3LXL - chain A; structure by X-ray diffraction, 1.74 A resolution.

[Chain A]
Protein: Tyrosine-protein kinase JAK3
Source organism: Homo sapiens
Notes: EC 2.7.10.2; fragment: Kinase Domain
UniProtKB: P52333 (JAK3_HUMAN); numbering as in UniProt (aligned over 806-1124)
Sequence (327 residues; each row starts with the number of its first residue):
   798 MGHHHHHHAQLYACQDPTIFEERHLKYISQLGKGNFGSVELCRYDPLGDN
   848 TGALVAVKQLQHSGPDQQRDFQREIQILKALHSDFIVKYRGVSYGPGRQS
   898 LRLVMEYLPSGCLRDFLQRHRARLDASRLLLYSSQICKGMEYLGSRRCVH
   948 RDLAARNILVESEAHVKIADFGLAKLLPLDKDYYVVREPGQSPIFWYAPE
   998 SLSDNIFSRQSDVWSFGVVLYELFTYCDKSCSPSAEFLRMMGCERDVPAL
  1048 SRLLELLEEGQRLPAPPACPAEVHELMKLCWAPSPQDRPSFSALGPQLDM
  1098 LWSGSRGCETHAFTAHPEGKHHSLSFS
Not modelled in the structure: 798-813, 1040-1043, 1099-1124
Differences from the reference sequence: expression tag (798-805); engineered mutation Ser-1048 (Cys in P52333)
Small-molecule neighbours: CP-690550 (IZA; 2-tert-butyl-9-fluoro-3,6-dihydro-7H-benz[h]-imidaz[4,5-f]isoquinoline-7-one): Leu-828, Gly-829, Lys-830, Val-836, Ala-853, Val-884, Met-902, Glu-903, Tyr-904, Leu-905, Pro-906, Gly-908, Cys-909, Arg-953, Asn-954, Leu-956, Asp-967
UniProt features mapped onto this chain:
  - active site: Asp-949 (Proton acceptor)
  - binding site (ATP): Leu-828 to Val-836, Lys-855
  - modified residue (Phosphotyrosine): Tyr-904, Tyr-939, Tyr-980, Tyr-981

[In short]
Bound to chain A: CP-690550. From UniProt: active-site residue Asp-949 and 10 ATP-binding residues.
Chain A is Tyrosine-protein kinase JAK3 (Homo sapiens); the structure, Structural and Thermodynamic
Characterization of the TYK2 and JAK3 Kinase Domains in Complex with CP-690550 and ..., was determined by
X-ray diffraction together with 3LXK, 3LXN and 3LXP from the same study.
